Entry 7KBE (electron microscopy, 3.50 A resolution); this record covers chains G and I of the 10 polymer chains in the assembly.

== Chain G ==
Name: Histone H2A
Source organism: Xenopus laevis
UniProt: Q6DKE3 (Q6DKE3_XENLA); residues 1-139 here = UniProt positions 1-139
Amino-acid sequence (139 residues; row label = number of the first residue in the row):
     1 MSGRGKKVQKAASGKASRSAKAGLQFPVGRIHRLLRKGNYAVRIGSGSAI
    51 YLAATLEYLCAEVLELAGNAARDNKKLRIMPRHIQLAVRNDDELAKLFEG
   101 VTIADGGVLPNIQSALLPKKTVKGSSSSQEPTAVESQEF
Not modelled in the structure: 1-14, 121-139
Reported in the primary citation:
  - binding site for the 156-nt DNA strand (chain I): Lys15 to Ile44

== Chain I ==
Molecule: 156-nt DNA strand
Source organism: Xenopus laevis
Sequence (156 nucleotides; each row starts with the number of its first residue; numbers below 1 keep their minus sign (DG-2 is residue -2)):
    -2 GGATATCACAATCCATATCTGACACGTGCCTGGAGACTAGGGAGTAATCC
    48 CCTTGGCGGTTAAAACGCGGGGGACAGCGCGTACGTGCGTTTAAGCGGTG
    98 CTAGAGCTGTCTACGACCAATTGAGCGGCCTCGGCACCGGGATTGTGATA
   148 TCCTAG

== How chain G and chain I interact ==
Pairs across the interface (16; chain G residue first):
  Lys15(G) - DT118(I)  hydrogen bond to the base
  Lys15(G) - DT119(I)  sugar contact
  Arg30(G) - DC123(I)  salt bridge to the phosphate
  Arg36(G) - DA113(I)  phosphate contact
  Arg36(G) - DC114(I)  salt bridge to the phosphate
  Arg43(G) - DG112(I)  hydrogen bond to the sugar
  Arg43(G) - DA113(I)  phosphate contact
  Ile44(G) - DG112(I)  sugar contact
  Ile44(G) - DA113(I)  hydrogen bond to the phosphate
  Gly45(G) - DG112(I)  phosphate contact
  Ser46(G) - DG112(I)  phosphate contact
  Lys76(G) - DC132(I)  phosphate contact
  Lys76(G) - DA133(I)  salt bridge to the phosphate
  Leu77(G) - DC132(I)  hydrogen bond to the phosphate
  Arg78(G) - DG131(I)  sugar contact
  Arg78(G) - DC132(I)  phosphate contact
Also at the interface, not in a pair above, chain G (12 interface residues in all): His32, Lys119
Also at the interface, not in a pair above, chain I (13 interface residues in all): DG70, DG120, DA121, DG122

== Summary ==
12 residues of chain G face 13 of chain I across their interface, with 4 hydrogen bonds and 3 salt bridges.
Among the polar pairs are Lys15(G)-DT118(I), Arg43(G)-DG112(I) and Ile44(G)-DA113(I). The paper reports a
binding site for the 156-nt DNA strand (chain I) at Lys15(G).
Chain G is Histone H2A and chain I is a 156-nt DNA strand, both from Xenopus laevis; the structure, Nucleosome
isolated from metaphase chromosome formed in Xenopus egg extract (oligo fraction), was determined by electron
microscopy together with 7KBD and 7KBF from the same study.
